PDB entry 7Z02 | X-ray diffraction, 2.36 A resolution | chains A and B of the 3 polymer chains in the assembly

Chain A:
Molecule: Tubulin alpha-1B chain
Source organism: Bos taurus
UniProtKB: P81947 (TBA1B_BOVIN); numbering as in UniProt (aligned over 1-451)
Chain sequence (451 residues; numbered 1 to 451; the number before each row is that of its first residue):
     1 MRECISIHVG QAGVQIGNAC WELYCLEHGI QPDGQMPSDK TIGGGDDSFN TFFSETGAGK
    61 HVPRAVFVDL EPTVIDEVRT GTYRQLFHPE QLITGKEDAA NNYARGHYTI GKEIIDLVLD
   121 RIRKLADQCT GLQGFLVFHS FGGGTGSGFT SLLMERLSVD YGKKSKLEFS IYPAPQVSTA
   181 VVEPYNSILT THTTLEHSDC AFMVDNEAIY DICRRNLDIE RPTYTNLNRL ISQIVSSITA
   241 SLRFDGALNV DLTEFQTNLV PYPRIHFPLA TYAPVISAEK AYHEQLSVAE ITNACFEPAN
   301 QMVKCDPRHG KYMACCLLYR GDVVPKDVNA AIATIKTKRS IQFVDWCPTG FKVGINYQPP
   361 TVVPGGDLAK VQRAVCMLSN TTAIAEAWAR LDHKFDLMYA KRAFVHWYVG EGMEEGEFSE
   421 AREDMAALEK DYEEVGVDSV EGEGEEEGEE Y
Unresolved in the structure: 438-451
Small-molecule neighbours:
  - GTP (guanosine-5'-triphosphate): Gly10, Gln11, Ala12, Gln15, Ile16, Asp69, Asp98, Ala99, Ala100, Asn101, Ser140, Gly142, Gly143, Gly144, Thr145, Gly146, Ile171, Pro173, Val177, Ser178, Thr179, Glu183, Asn206, Tyr224, Leu227, Asn228, Ile231
  - I8N (6-methyl-2-[2-(3,4,5-trimethoxyphenyl)ethyl]-1,3-benzothiazole): Thr179, Ala180, Val181

Chain B:
Molecule: Tubulin beta-2B chain
Source organism: Bos taurus
UniProtKB: Q6B856 (TBB2B_BOVIN); the author numbering skips numbers that UniProt does not, so the offset changes along the chain: 1-42 = UniProt 1-42; 45-360 = UniProt 43-358; 369-455 = UniProt 359-445
Chain sequence (445 residues; row label = number of the first residue in the row; note: 10 numbers in that range are skipped by the numbering (no residue carries them; nothing is unmodelled there)):
     1 MREIVHIQAG QCGNQIGAKF WEVISDEHGI DPTGSYHGDS DL
    45 QLERINVYYN EATGNKYVPR AILVDLEPGT MDSVRSGPFG QIFRPDNFVF GQSGAGNNWA
   105 KGHYTEGAEL VDSVLDVVRK ESESCDCLQG FQLTHSLGGG TGSGMGTLLI SKIREEYPDR
   165 IMNTFSVMPS PKVSDTVVEP YNATLSVHQL VENTDETYCI DNEALYDICF RTLKLTTPTY
   225 GDLNHLVSAT MSGVTTCLRF PGQLNADLRK LAVNMVPFPR LHFFMPGFAP LTSRGSQQYR
   285 ALTVPELTQQ MFDSKNMMAA CDPRHGRYLT VAAIFRGRMS MKEVDEQMLN VQNKNSSYFV
   345 EWIPNNVKTA VCDIPP
   369 RGLKMSATFI GNSTAIQELF KRISEQFTAM FRRKAFLHWY TGEGMDEMEF TEAESNMNDL
   429 VSEYQQYQDA TADEQGEFEE EEGEDEA
Unresolved in the structure: 442-455
Small-molecule neighbours:
  - GDP (guanosine-5'-diphosphate): Gly10, Gln11, Cys12, Gln15, Ile16, Asn101, Ser140, Gly142, Gly143, Gly144, Thr145, Gly146, Val171, Pro173, Val177, Glu183, Asn206, Tyr224, Leu227, Asn228
  - I8N (6-methyl-2-[2-(3,4,5-trimethoxyphenyl)ethyl]-1,3-benzothiazole): Tyr202, Gly237, Val238, Thr240, Cys241, Leu242, Leu248, Ala250, Lys254, Leu255, Asn258, Met259, Thr314, Val315, Ala316, Ala317, Ile318, Asn349, Asn350, Val351, Lys352, Ala354, Ile378
Curated features (UniProtKB/Swiss-Prot):
  - motif: Met1 to Ile4 (MREI motif)
  - binding site (GTP): Gln11, Glu71, Ser140, Gly144, Thr145, Gly146, Asn206, Asn228
  - binding site (Mg(2+)): Glu71
  - modified residue: Ser40 (Phosphoserine), Thr57 (Phosphothreonine), Lys60 (N6-acetyllysine), Ser174 (Phosphoserine), Thr287 (Phosphothreonine), Thr292 (Phosphothreonine), Arg320 (Omega-N-methylarginine), Glu448 (5-glutamyl polyglutamate)
  - cross-link (Glycyl lysine isopeptide (Lys-Gly)): Lys60 (interchain with G-Cter in ubiquitin), Lys326 (interchain with G-Cter in ubiquitin)

How chain A and chain B interact:
Residue-residue contacts - 53 pairs, chain A then chain B:
  Glu71(A) - Asn249(B)  hydrogen bond
  Thr73(A) - Asn249(B)
  Lys96(A) - Met1(B)  hydrogen bond (backbone-backbone)
  Lys96(A) - Asp130(B)
  Lys96(A) - Cys131(B)
  Glu97(A) - Met1(B)
  Glu97(A) - Cys131(B)  hydrogen bond
  Asp98(A) - Met1(B)
  Asp98(A) - Asp251(B)
  Ala100(A) - Arg253(B)
  Ala100(A) - Lys254(B)
  Ala100(A) - Val257(B)
  Asn101(A) - Lys254(B)
  Asn101(A) - Asn258(B)  hydrogen bond
  Arg105(A) - Arg253(B)
  Pro175(A) - Asn349(B)
  Ser178(A) - Lys352(B)  hydrogen bond (backbone-side chain)
  Thr179(A) - Lys352(B)
  Ala180(A) - Asn258(B)
  Val181(A) - Asn258(B)  hydrogen bond (backbone-side chain)
  Val181(A) - Pro348(B)
  Val181(A) - Asn349(B)
  Val181(A) - Asn350(B)
  Arg221(A) - Met325(B)
  Arg221(A) - Lys326(B)
  Arg221(A) - Asp329(B)  salt bridge
  Tyr224(A) - Gln247(B)
  Leu397(A) - Glu345(B)
  Leu397(A) - Trp346(B)
  Leu397(A) - Pro348(B)  hydrophobic
  Leu397(A) - Ala440(B)  hydrophobic
  Met398(A) - Trp346(B)  hydrogen bond (backbone-backbone)
  Met398(A) - Pro348(B)
  Lys401(A) - Phe262(B)
  Lys401(A) - Trp346(B)
  Lys401(A) - Thr439(B)  hydrogen bond (side chain-backbone)
  Arg402(A) - Phe262(B)
  Ala403(A) - Pro261(B)
  Ala403(A) - Phe262(B)  hydrophobic
  Phe404(A) - Val257(B)
  Phe404(A) - Asn258(B)
  Phe404(A) - Val260(B)
  Phe404(A) - Pro261(B)  hydrogen bond (backbone-backbone)
  Phe404(A) - Ile347(B)  hydrophobic
  His406(A) - Val260(B)
  His406(A) - Pro261(B)  hydrogen bond (side chain-backbone)
  His406(A) - Phe262(B)
  His406(A) - Pro263(B)
  Trp407(A) - Asp199(B)
  Trp407(A) - Ala256(B)  hydrogen bond (side chain-backbone)
  Trp407(A) - Val257(B)
  Trp407(A) - Val260(B)  hydrogen bond (side chain-backbone)
  Glu411(A) - Arg253(B)  salt bridge
Also at the interface, not in a pair above, chain A (26 interface residues in all): Val182, Lys394
Also at the interface, not in a pair above, chain B (31 interface residues in all): Arg164, Met259, Thr314

In short:
26 residues of chain A and 31 residues of chain B are in contact, with 12 hydrogen bonds and 2 salt bridges.
Polar contacts include Arg221(A)-Asp329(B), Glu411(A)-Arg253(B) and Glu71(A)-Asn249(B). Compound I8N is bound
between chain A and chain B. Bound to chain A: GTP.
Chain A is Tubulin alpha-1B chain and chain B is Tubulin beta-2B chain, both from Bos taurus; the structure,
Z-SBTub2M photoswitch bound to tubulin-DARPin D1 complex, was determined by X-ray diffraction, deposited
together with 7Z01.
